Entry 2Y7Q (X-ray diffraction, 3.40 A resolution); this record covers chains B and D of the 3 polymer chains in the assembly.

# Chain B (and D)
Protein: Ig epsilon chain C region
Source organism: Homo sapiens
Notes: fragment: fc fragment comprising domains cepsilon2-4, residues 104-427; chain D of this document is another copy of the same molecule, construct and numbering; everything in this record applies to it too
UniProt: P01854 (IGHE_HUMAN); the construct lacks a stretch of the UniProt sequence, so the offset changes along the chain: 224-253 = UniProt 104-133; 254-547 = UniProt 135-428
Sequence (327 residues; row label = number of the first residue in the row):
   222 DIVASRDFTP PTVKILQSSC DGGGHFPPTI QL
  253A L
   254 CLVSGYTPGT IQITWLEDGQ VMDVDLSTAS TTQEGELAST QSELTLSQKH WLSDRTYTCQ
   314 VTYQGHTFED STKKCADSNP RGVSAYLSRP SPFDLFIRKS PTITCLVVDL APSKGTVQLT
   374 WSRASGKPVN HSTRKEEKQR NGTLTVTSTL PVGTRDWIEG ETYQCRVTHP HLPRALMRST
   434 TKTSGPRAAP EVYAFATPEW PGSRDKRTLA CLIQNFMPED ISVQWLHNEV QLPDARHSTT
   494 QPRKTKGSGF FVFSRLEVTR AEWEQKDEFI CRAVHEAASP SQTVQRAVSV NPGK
Not modelled in the structure: 222-228, 282-289, 454-456, 480-484, 501-502, 512-521, 543-547 (chain D: 222-227, 282-289, 316-318, 330-331, 452-456, 481-483, 499-501, 520-521, 543-547)
Differences from the reference sequence: expression tag (222-223); engineered mutation Ala-225 (Cys105 in P01854), Gln-265 (Asn146 in P01854), Gln-371 (Asn252 in P01854)
Disulfides: Cys-254/Cys-312, Cys-358/Cys-418, Cys-464/Cys-524
Covalently attached groups: N-acetylglucosamine (NAG) linked to Asn-394
Swiss-Prot annotation at these positions:
  - glycosylation (N-linked (GlcNAc...) asparagine): Asn-383, Asn-394
From the paper describing this entry:
  - binding site for N-acetylglucosamine: Asp-271
  - contacts within the chain: Thr-309/Asn-394
  - post-translational modification sites: Asn-394

# How chain B and chain D interact
Disulfides between the chains: Cys-241(B)/Cys-328(D), Cys-328(B)/Cys-241(D)
Pairs across the interface - 79 pairs, chain B then chain D:
  Ile-236(B) / Ser-239(D)
  Ile-236(B) / Ser-240(D)  hydrogen bond (backbone-side chain)
  Leu-237(B) / Leu-237(D)  hydrophobic
  Leu-237(B) / Gln-238(D)
  Leu-237(B) / Ser-239(D)
  Leu-237(B) / Leu-253A(D)  hydrophobic
  Gln-238(B) / Leu-237(D)
  Gln-238(B) / Gln-238(D)  hydrogen bond (backbone-backbone)
  Gln-238(B) / Ser-240(D)
  Ser-239(B) / Gln-238(D)
  Ser-240(B) / Ile-236(D)  hydrogen bond (side chain-backbone)
  Ser-240(B) / Gln-238(D)
  Ser-240(B) / Asp-323(D)
  Ser-240(B) / Thr-325(D)
  Cys-241(B) / Gln-238(D)
  Cys-241(B) / Ser-324(D)
  Cys-241(B) / Thr-325(D)
  Cys-241(B) / Lys-326(D)
  Cys-241(B) / Cys-328(D)  disulfide
  Asp-242(B) / Ser-324(D)
  Asp-242(B) / Thr-325(D)
  Asp-242(B) / Lys-326(D)
  Gly-243(B) / Thr-309(D)
  Gly-243(B) / Ser-324(D)
  Gly-243(B) / Lys-326(D)
  Gly-243(B) / Asn-394(D)
  Gly-244(B) / Lys-326(D)
  Gly-245(B) / Lys-326(D)
  Gly-245(B) / Lys-327(D)
  Gly-245(B) / Cys-328(D)
  Gly-245(B) / Ala-329(D)  hydrogen bond (backbone-backbone)
  Phe-247(B) / Cys-328(D)  hydrophobic
  Leu-253A(B) / Leu-237(D)  hydrophobic
  Thr-309(B) / Gly-243(D)  hydrogen bond (side chain-backbone)
  Asp-323(B) / Ser-240(D)
  Ser-324(B) / Cys-241(D)
  Ser-324(B) / Asp-242(D)
  Ser-324(B) / Gly-243(D)
  Thr-325(B) / Ser-240(D)
  Thr-325(B) / Cys-241(D)  hydrogen bond (side chain-backbone)
  Thr-325(B) / Asp-242(D)
  Thr-325(B) / Gly-243(D)
  Lys-326(B) / Cys-241(D)
  Lys-326(B) / Asp-242(D)
  Lys-326(B) / Gly-243(D)
  Lys-326(B) / Gly-245(D)
  Cys-328(B) / Cys-241(D)  disulfide
  Cys-328(B) / Gly-245(D)
  Cys-328(B) / Phe-247(D)  hydrophobic
  Ala-329(B) / Gly-245(D)  hydrogen bond (backbone-backbone)
  Ser-331(B) / Phe-247(D)
  Thr-415(B) / Pro-249(D)
  Ala-428(B) / His-246(D)
  Met-430(B) / His-246(D)
  Arg-431(B) / Gln-301(D)
  Arg-431(B) / Leu-305(D)
  Ser-432(B) / Phe-247(D)
  Ser-432(B) / Pro-249(D)
  Ser-432(B) / Gln-301(D)  hydrogen bond (backbone-side chain)
  Thr-434(B) / Pro-249(D)
  Ser-437(B) / Thr-298(D)
  Tyr-446(B) / Thr-450(D)  hydrogen bond
  Tyr-446(B) / Pro-451(D)
  Phe-448(B) / Phe-448(D)  hydrophobic
  Phe-448(B) / Ala-449(D)
  Ala-449(B) / Phe-448(D)
  Thr-450(B) / Tyr-446(D)
  Thr-450(B) / Phe-448(D)
  Thr-461(B) / Gln-467(D)
  Leu-465(B) / Thr-461(D)
  Asn-468(B) / Arg-457(D)  hydrogen bond
  Thr-493(B) / Thr-493(D)
  Arg-496(B) / Thr-492(D)  hydrogen bond (side chain-backbone)
  Arg-496(B) / Thr-493(D)
  Arg-496(B) / Gln-494(D)
  Lys-499(B) / Glu-510(D)
  Phe-506(B) / Ala-463(D)  hydrophobic
  Phe-506(B) / Phe-506(D)  hydrophobic
  Glu-510(B) / Gln-467(D)
Other interface residues (no listed pair), chain B (50 interface residues in all): Lys-327, Arg-342, Arg-427, Thr-433, Glu-444, Ala-463, Gln-467, Ser-491, Phe-504, Ser-507, Arg-508
Other interface residues (no listed pair), chain D (47 interface residues in all): Gly-244, Pro-248, Ser-300, Arg-393, Ser-491, Phe-504, Ser-507, Arg-508

# Overview
50 residues of chain B face 47 of chain D across their interface, with 2 disulfide bonds and 11 hydrogen
bonds. Among the polar pairs are Ile-236(B)/Ser-240(D), Thr-309(B)/Gly-243(D) and Thr-325(B)/Cys-241(D).
N-acetylglucosamine is covalently linked to Asn-394(B). The paper reports a binding site for
N-acetylglucosamine at Asp-271(B); a modification site at Asn-394(B).
Both chains are Ig epsilon chain C region (Homo sapiens). Entry 2Y7Q (The high-affinity complex between ige
and its receptor FC epsilon ri) was determined by X-ray diffraction together with 2WQR from the same study.
